PDB entry 6MQG | X-ray diffraction, 1.50 A resolution | chain A

Chain A:
Molecule: GTPase KRas
From: Homo sapiens
UniProt: P01116 (RASK_HUMAN), isoform P01116-2; residue numbers follow UniProt; this construct covers 3-169
Amino-acid sequence (167 residues; each row starts with the number of its first residue):
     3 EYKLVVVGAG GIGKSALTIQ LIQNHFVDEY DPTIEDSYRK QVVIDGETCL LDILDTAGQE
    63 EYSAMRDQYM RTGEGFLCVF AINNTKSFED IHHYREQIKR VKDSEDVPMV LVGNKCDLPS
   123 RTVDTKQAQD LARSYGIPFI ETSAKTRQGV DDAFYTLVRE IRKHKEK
Differences from the reference sequence: engineered mutation Ile14 (Val in P01116)
Modified positions: Cys118 (S-hydroxycysteine; CSO)
Curated features (UniProtKB/Swiss-Prot):
  - motif: Tyr32 to Tyr40 (Effector region)
  - binding site (GTP): Gly10 to Gly13, Gly15 to Ala18, Val29 to Thr35, Ala59, Gly60, Asn116 to Asp119
  - modified residue: Lys104 (N6-acetyllysine)
  - glycosylation: Thr35 (Microbial infection: O-linked (Glc) threonine)
  - natural variant: Lys5 (K5E: In NS3; K5N: In GASC), Gly10 (G10GG: In AML), Gly12 (G12A: In colorectal cancer samples; G12C: In lung carcinoma; G12D: In GASC, JMML and SFM; G12R: In lung cancer and bladder cancer; G12S: In GASC and JMML; G12V: In GASC), Gly13 (G13D: In GASC, JMML and OES; G13R: In pylocytic astrocytoma), Ile14 (V14I: In NS3; this construct carries the variant), Leu19 (L19F: In OES), Gln22 (Q22E: In CFC2; Q22R: In NS3), Pro34 (P34L: In NS3; P34Q: In NS3; P34R: In CFC2), Ile36 (I36M: In NS3), Thr58 (T58I: In NS3), Ala59 (A59T: In GASC), Gly60 (G60R: In CFC2; G60S: In NS3), 8 further natural variant entries in UniProt
  - mutagenesis: Asp38 (D38A: Decreased interaction with MAPKAP1/SIN1), Tyr40 (Y40A: Decreased interaction with MAPKAP1/SIN1), Gln61 (Q61L: Promotes GTP binding)
Ligand contacts: GDP (guanosine-5'-diphosphate): Ala11, Gly12, Gly13, Ile14, Gly15, Lys16, Ser17, Ala18, Asp57, Asn116, Lys117, Asp119, Leu120, Ser145, Ala146, Lys147
What the authors report for this chain:
  - conformationally variable residues (loop rearrangement): Ile14, Ser17, Gln25 to Ile46
  - interface residues: Gln25, Tyr32
  - catalytic residues: Gln61 (citing earlier work)
  - binding site for GDP: Lys117, Asp119, Lys147
  - post-translational modification sites: Cys118

Summary:
Bound to chain A: GDP. From UniProt: 21 GTP-binding residues and 3 mutagenesis sites. From the paper: the
catalytic residue Gln61; a binding site for GDP at Lys117, Asp119 and Lys147.
Chain A is GTPase KRas (Homo sapiens); the structure, Crystal structure of KRAS V14I-GDP demonstrating open
switch 1 conformation - Form 1, was determined by X-ray diffraction, deposited together with 6MQN.
